2WSE - chains H and L of the 18 polymer chains in the assembly; structure by X-ray diffraction, 3.49 A resolution.

# Chain H
Protein: Photosystem I reaction center subunit VI, chloroplastic
Source organism: Spinacia oleracea
UniProt: P22179 (PSAH_SPIOL); residues -48 to 95 here correspond to UniProt positions 1-144 (UniProt number = residue number + 49)
Amino-acid sequence (144 residues; numbered -48 to 95; the number before each row is that of its first residue; numbers below 1 keep their minus sign (Met-48 is residue -48)):
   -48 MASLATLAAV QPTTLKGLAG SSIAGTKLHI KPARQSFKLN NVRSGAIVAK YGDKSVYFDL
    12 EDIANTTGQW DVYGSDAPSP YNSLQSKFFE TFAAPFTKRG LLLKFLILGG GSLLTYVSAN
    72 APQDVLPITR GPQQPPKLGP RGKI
Disordered / not traced: -48 to 9, 79-95
Ligand contacts:
  - chlorophyll a (CLA), molecule 1: Asn33, Ser34, Gln36
  - chlorophyll a (CLA), molecule 2: Leu65, Val68, Ser69

# Chain L
Protein: Photosystem I reaction center subunit XI, chloroplastic
Source organism: Spinacia oleracea
UniProt: Q41385 (PSAL_SPIOL); residues -47 to 168 here correspond to UniProt positions 1-216 (UniProt number = residue number + 48)
Amino-acid sequence (216 residues; each row starts with the number of its first residue; numbers below 1 keep their minus sign (Met-47 is residue -47)):
   -47 MAATTSPMAS QLKSGFTTKA LVVPKGISGP ALRGFPSPRR HTSFTVRAIK TEKPTYQVIQ
    13 PLNGDPFIGG LETPVTSSPL IAWYLSNLPA YRTAVNPLLR GVEVGLAHGF LLVGPFVKAG
    73 PLRNTEYAGA AGSLAAAGLV VILSMCLTMY GIASFKEGEP SIAPALTLTG RKKQPDQLQS
   133 ADGWAKFTGG FFFGGVSGVT WACFLMYVLD LPYYFK
Disordered / not traced: -47 to 4, 166-168
Bound ions: chlorophyll a Mg near Glu55 (its only coordinating residue here)
Ligand contacts:
  - beta-carotene (BCR): Leu95, Cys98, Leu99, Met101, Tyr102, Trp136
  - beta-carotene / chlorophyll a: Tyr36, Leu40, Glu55, Val56, Ala59, His60, Leu63, Phe68, Leu91
  - chlorophyll a (CLA), molecule 1: Gly22, Thr25, Pro26, Val27, Thr28, Ile33, Tyr36, Leu37
  - chlorophyll a (CLA), molecule 2: Leu23, Thr25, Pro26
  - chlorophyll a (CLA), molecule 3: Val27, Thr28, Leu32, Ile33, Tyr36
  - chlorophyll a (CLA), molecule 4: Tyr36, Asn39, Glu55, Leu58, Ala59, Trp153
  - chlorophyll a (CLA), molecule 5: His60, Leu63, Leu64, Leu91, Leu95
  - chlorophyll a (CLA), molecule 6: Phe62, Leu63, Gly66, Pro67, Lys70, Leu157, Tyr159
  - chlorophyll a (CLA), molecule 7: Leu64, Pro67, Phe68, Ala71, Gly72, Pro73, Leu74
  - chlorophyll a (CLA), molecule 8: Pro73, Leu86, Ala87
  - chlorophyll a (CLA), molecule 9: Ile94, Tyr102, Ala105
  - chlorophyll a (CLA), molecule 10: Ile94, Met97, Cys98

# How chain H and chain L interact
Residue-residue contacts - 21 pairs, chain H then chain L:
  Pro29(H) - Trp35(L)
  Ser30(H) - Trp35(L)  hydrogen bond
  Tyr32(H) - Asn39(L)  hydrogen bond (backbone-side chain)
  Tyr32(H) - Arg44(L)  hydrogen bond
  Tyr32(H) - Ala46(L)  hydrophobic
  Asn33(H) - Asn39(L)
  Gln36(H) - Leu51(L)
  Ser37(H) - Leu51(L)
  Phe40(H) - Leu51(L)  hydrophobic
  Phe40(H) - Val54(L)  hydrophobic
  Ala44(H) - Phe145(L)  hydrophobic
  Phe47(H) - Thr100(L)
  Phe47(H) - Thr140(L)
  Phe47(H) - Gly141(L)
  Arg50(H) - Ala137(L)
  Leu54(H) - Met97(L)  hydrophobic
  Leu54(H) - Thr100(L)
  Leu57(H) - Phe144(L)  hydrophobic
  Ile58(H) - Met97(L)  hydrophobic
  Leu65(H) - Ala89(L)
  Leu65(H) - Gly90(L)
Interface residues without a listed pair, chain H (16 interface residues in all): Pro31, Phe43
Interface residues without a listed pair, chain L (18 interface residues in all): Ser38, Val93, Ser96

# In short
Chain H and chain L form an interface of 16 and 18 residues respectively; the contacts include 3 hydrogen
bonds. Polar contacts include Ser30(H)-Trp35(L), Tyr32(H)-Asn39(L) and Tyr32(H)-Arg44(L). 2 chlorophyll a
molecules are bound between chain H and chain L.
Chain H is Photosystem I reaction center subunit VI, chloroplastic and chain L is Photosystem I reaction
center subunit XI, chloroplastic, both from Spinacia oleracea; the structure, Improved Model of Plant
Photosystem I, was determined by X-ray diffraction (same publication as 3LW5, 2WSC and 2WSF).
